8SU1 - chain A; structure by X-ray diffraction, 1.37 A resolution.

== Chain A ==
Name: Epi-isozizaene synthase
Organism: Streptomyces coelicolor A3(2)
Notes: EC 4.2.3.37
Reference sequence: Q9K499 (CYC1_STRCO); residue numbers follow UniProt; this construct covers 2-361
Sequence (382 residues; each row starts with the number of its first residue; numbers below 1 keep their minus sign (Met-20 is residue -20)):
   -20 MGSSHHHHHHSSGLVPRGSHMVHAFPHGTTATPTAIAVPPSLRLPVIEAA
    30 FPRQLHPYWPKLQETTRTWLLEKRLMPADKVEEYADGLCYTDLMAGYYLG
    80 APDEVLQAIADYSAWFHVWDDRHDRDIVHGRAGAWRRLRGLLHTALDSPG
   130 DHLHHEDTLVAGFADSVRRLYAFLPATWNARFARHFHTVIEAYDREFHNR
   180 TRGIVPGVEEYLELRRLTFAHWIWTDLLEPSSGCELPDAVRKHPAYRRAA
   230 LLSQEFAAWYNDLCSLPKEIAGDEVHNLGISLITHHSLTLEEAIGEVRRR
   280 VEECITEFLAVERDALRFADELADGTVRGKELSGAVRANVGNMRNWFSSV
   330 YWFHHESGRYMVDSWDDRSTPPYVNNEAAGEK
Not modelled in the structure: -20 to 15, 356-361
Construct notes: initiating methionine (-20); expression tag (-19 to 1); engineered mutation His96 (Phe in Q9K499)
Ion coordination: Mg2+ site 1: Asp99 (together with pamidronate); Mg2+ site 2: Asn240, Ser244, Glu248 (together with pamidronate)
Small-molecule neighbours: pamidronate (210): Phe95, His96, Asp99, Arg194, Thr197, Phe198, Asn240, Ser244, Lys247, Glu248, Arg338, Tyr339
Swiss-Prot annotation at these positions:
  - motif: Asp99 to Asp103 (DDXXD motif)
  - binding site (Mg(2+)): Asp99, Asp103, Asn240, Ser244, Glu248

== Overview ==
Chain A binds pamidronate. Asn240, Ser244 and Glu248 coordinate Mg2+ site 2. Curated annotation (UniProt)
lists 5 Mg2+-binding residues.
Chain A is Epi-isozizaene synthase (Streptomyces coelicolor A3(2)); the structure, F96H epi-Isozizaene
Synthase: complex with 3 Mg2+ and pamidronate, was determined by X-ray diffraction, deposited together with
8SU0, 8SU2, 8SU3, 8SU4 and 8SU5.
